6CI4 - chain A; structure by X-ray diffraction, 1.82 A resolution.

== Chain A ==
Name: formyltransferase PseJ
From: Anoxybacillus kamchatkensis G10
Chain sequence (217 residues; each row starts with the number of its first residue):
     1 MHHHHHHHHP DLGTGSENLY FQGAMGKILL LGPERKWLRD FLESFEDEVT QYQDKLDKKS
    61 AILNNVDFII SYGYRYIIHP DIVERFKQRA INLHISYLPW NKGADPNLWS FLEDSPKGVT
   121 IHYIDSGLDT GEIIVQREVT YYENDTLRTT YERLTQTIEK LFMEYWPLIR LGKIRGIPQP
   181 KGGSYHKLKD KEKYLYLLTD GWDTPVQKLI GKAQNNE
Disordered / not traced: 1-25, 216-217
Small-molecule neighbours: UDP-4-amino-4,6-dideoxy-L-AltNAc (F5P; (2R,3R,4S,5R,6S)-3-(acetylamino)-5-amino-4-hydroxy-6-methyltetrahydro-2H-pyran-2-yl [(2R,3S,4R,5R)-5-(2,4-dioxo-3,4-dihydropyrimidin-1(2H)-yl)-3,4-dihydroxytetrahydrofuran-2-yl]methyl dihydrogen diphosphate): G73, Y74, R75, H94, I95, G103, A104, D105, P106, N107, L147, R148, Y151, E152, L188, W202

== Overview ==
Chain A binds UDP-4-amino-4,6-dideoxy-L-AltNAc.
Chain A is formyltransferase PseJ (Anoxybacillus kamchatkensis G10); the structure, Crystal structure of the
formyltransferase PseJ from Anoxybacillus kamchatkensis soaked with UDP-4-amino-4,6-dideoxy-L-AltNAc, was
determined by X-ray diffraction, deposited together with 6CI2, 6CI5 and 6EDK.
